PDB entry 8WLH | electron microscopy, 3.70 A resolution | chains R and n of the 43 polymer chains in the assembly

== Chain R ==
Name: Flagellar basal body rod protein FlgB
Source organism: Salmonella enterica subsp. enterica serovar Typhimurium str. LT2
UniProtKB: P16437 (FLGB_SALTY); residue numbers follow UniProt; this construct covers 1-138
Amino-acid sequence (138 residues; each row starts with the number of its first residue):
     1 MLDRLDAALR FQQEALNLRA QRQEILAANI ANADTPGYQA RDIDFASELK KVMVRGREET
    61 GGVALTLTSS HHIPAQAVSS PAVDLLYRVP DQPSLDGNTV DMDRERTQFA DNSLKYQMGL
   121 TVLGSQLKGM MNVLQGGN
Disordered / not traced: 1-2, 56-81, 137-138

== Chain n ==
Name: Flagellar basal-body rod protein FlgF
Source organism: Salmonella enterica subsp. enterica serovar Typhimurium str. LT2
UniProtKB: P16323 (FLGF_SALTY); residue numbers follow UniProt; this construct covers 1-251
Amino-acid sequence (251 residues; row label = number of the first residue in the row):
     1 MDHAIYTAMG AASQTLNQQA VTASNLANAS TPGFRAQLNA LRAVPVDGLS LATRTLVTAS
    61 TPGADMTPGQ LDYTSRPLDV ALQQDGWLVV QAADGAEGYT RNGNIQVGPT GQLTIQGHPV
   121 IGEGGPITVP EGSEITIAAD GTISALNPGD PPNTVAPVGR LKLVKAEGNE VQRSDDGLFR
   181 LTAEAQAERG AVLAADPSIR IMSGVLEGSN VKPVEAMTDM IANARRFEMQ MKVITSVDEN
   241 EGRANQLLSM S
Disordered / not traced: 1, 251

== Interface between chain R and chain n ==
Residue-residue contacts - 30 pairs, chain R then chain n:
  Ala33(R) - His3(n)
  Asp34(R) - Tyr6(n)  hydrogen bond
  Val89(R) - Leu49(n)  hydrophobic
  Pro90(R) - Leu49(n)  hydrophobic
  Pro90(R) - Ser50(n)
  Asp91(R) - Ser50(n)
  Asp91(R) - Leu51(n)
  Gln92(R) - Ser50(n)
  Gln92(R) - Thr53(n)  hydrogen bond
  Gln92(R) - Arg54(n)
  Pro93(R) - Val46(n)
  Pro93(R) - Asp47(n)
  Pro93(R) - Gly48(n)
  Pro93(R) - Ser50(n)
  Pro93(R) - Thr53(n)
  Pro93(R) - Arg54(n)  hydrogen bond (backbone-side chain)
  Ser94(R) - His3(n)  hydrogen bond
  Ser94(R) - Val46(n)
  Ser94(R) - Arg54(n)
  Leu95(R) - Val46(n)
  Leu95(R) - Leu56(n)  hydrophobic
  Asp96(R) - His3(n)
  Arg106(R) - Glu241(n)  salt bridge
  Arg106(R) - Ala244(n)
  Arg106(R) - Asn245(n)  hydrogen bond
  Arg106(R) - Leu248(n)
  Phe109(R) - Leu248(n)  hydrophobic
  Ala110(R) - Leu247(n)  hydrophobic
  Ser113(R) - Met250(n)
  Gln117(R) - Met250(n)
Also at the interface, not in a pair above, chain R (18 interface residues in all): Ile30, Asn98, Met102
Also at the interface, not in a pair above, chain n (18 interface residues in all): Asp2

== Summary ==
Chain R and chain n each contribute 18 residues to their interface; the contacts include 5 hydrogen bonds and
1 salt bridge. Polar pairs include Arg106(R)-Glu241(n), Asp34(R)-Tyr6(n) and Gln92(R)-Thr53(n).
Here chain R is Flagellar basal body rod protein FlgB and chain n is Flagellar basal-body rod protein FlgF,
both from Salmonella enterica subsp. enterica serovar Typhimurium str. LT2. Entry 8WLH (Cryo-EM structure of
the proximal rod-export apparatus and FlgF within the motor-hook complex in the CCW ...) was determined by
electron microscopy together with 8WHT, 8WIW, 8WK3, 8WK4, 8WKI, 8WKK and 11 further entries from the same
study.
